Entry 7BV4 (X-ray diffraction, 2.00 A resolution); this record covers chains A and C.

# Chain A
Protein: Gamma-aminobutyric acid receptor-associated protein
From: Homo sapiens
Reference sequence: O95166 (GBRAP_HUMAN); residue numbers follow UniProt; this construct covers 1-117
Amino-acid sequence (117 residues; numbered 1 to 117; the number before each row is that of its first residue):
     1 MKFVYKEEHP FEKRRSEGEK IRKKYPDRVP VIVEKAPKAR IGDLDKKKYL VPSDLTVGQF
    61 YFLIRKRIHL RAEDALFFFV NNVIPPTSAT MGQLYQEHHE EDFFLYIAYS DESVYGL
Not modelled in the structure: 113-117
UniProt features mapped onto this chain:
  - region: M1 to R22 (Interaction with beta-tubulin), A36 to I68 (Interaction with GABRG2), K48 to L50 (Interaction with LIR (LC3 nteracting Region) motif of ATG3)
  - site: E17 (Interaction with LIR (LC3 nteracting Region) motif of ATG3), R28 (Interaction with LIR (LC3 nteracting Region) motif of ATG3), G116, L117 (Cleavage)
  - lipidation: G116 (Phosphatidylethanolamine amidated glycine)
  - mutagenesis: K24 (K24Q: No effect on WDFY3-binding. Impaired WDFY3-binding, but no effect on SQSTM1-binding; when associated with H-25 and H-54), Y25 (Y25H: No effect on WDFY3-binding. Impaired WDFY3-binding, but no effect on SQSTM1-binding; when associated with Q-24 and H-54), Y49 to L50 (Inhibits interaction with TECPR2), D54 (D54H: No effect on WDFY3-binding. Impaired WDFY3-binding, but no effect on SQSTM1-binding; when associated with Q-24 and H-25), R67 (R67A: No effect on interaction with TECPR2), G116 (G116A: Impairs localization at the autophagosomal membrane)
From the paper describing this entry:
  - mutagenesis - K47T/L55V/F62K: decreased binding to Syntaxin-17 (chain C)

# Chain C
Protein: Syntaxin-17
From: Homo sapiens
Reference sequence: P56962 (STX17_HUMAN); residues 167-188 here = UniProt positions 167-188
Amino-acid sequence (22 residues; row label = number of the first residue in the row):
   167 NAAESWETLE ADLIELSQLV TD
Not modelled in the structure: 167-168, 184-188
From the paper describing this entry:
  - mutagenesis - D178R: unchanged binding to STX17-SNAP29-VAMP8 SNARE complex

# Chain A / chain C interface
Pairs across the interface (28; chain A residue first):
  H9(A) with E170(C), salt bridge
  K13(A) with A169(C)
  E17(A) with W172(C), hydrogen bond
  K20(A) with W172(C)
  I21(A) with W172(C), hydrophobic
  R28(A) with T174(C), hydrogen bond (side chain-backbone); E176(C), salt bridge
  P30(A) with W172(C), hydrophobic
  K46(A) with E170(C), salt bridge
  K47(A) with E170(C), salt bridge
  K48(A) with E170(C), hydrogen bond (side chain-backbone); S171(C); W172(C); E173(C), hydrogen bond (backbone-backbone)
  Y49(A) with W172(C); E173(C)
  L50(A) with W172(C), hydrophobic; E173(C), hydrogen bond (backbone-backbone); T174(C)
  L55(A) with L182(C), hydrophobic
  Q59(A) with L182(C)
  F62(A) with L182(C), hydrophobic
  L63(A) with D178(C)
  K66(A) with E181(C)
  R67(A) with E173(C), salt bridge; L175(C); D178(C), salt bridge
  F104(A) with W172(C), hydrophobic
Other interface residues (no listed pair), chain A (22 interface residues in all): Y5, P52, F60
Other interface residues (no listed pair), chain C (12 interface residues in all): L179
The authors on this interface:
  - residue pairs: H9(A)-E170(C), E17(A)-W172(C) (hydrogen bond), I21(A)-W172(C) (hydrophobic contact), P30(A)-W172(C) (hydrophobic contact), K47(A)-E170(C), K48(A)-W172(C) (hydrophobic contact), K48(A)-E170(C) (hydrogen bond), K48(A)-E173(C) (backbone contact), L50(A)-W172(C) (hydrophobic contact), L50(A)-E173(C) (backbone contact), F104(A)-W172(C) (hydrophobic contact)
  - interface residues, chain A: Y49(A), V51(A), P52(A), L55(A), F60(A), F62(A), L63(A), K66(A), R67(A)
  - hot spots on chain A (mutagenesis) - K47E, K48E, L55A, L63Q, K66E, R67E: decreased binding to Syntaxin-17 (chain C)
  - interface residues, chain C: E170(C), W172(C), E173(C), L175(C), D178(C), L179(C), E181(C), L182(C)
  - hot spots on chain C (mutagenesis) - E170A, W172Q, D178R, L179Q: decreased binding to Gamma-aminobutyric acid receptor-associated protein (chain A)

# Summary
22 residues of chain A face 12 of chain C across their interface, with 5 hydrogen bonds and 6 salt bridges.
Among the polar pairs are H9(A)-E170(C), R28(A)-E176(C) and K46(A)-E170(C). The paper describes contacts
between H9(A) and E170(C) and K47(A) and E170(C); hydrogen bonds between E17(A) and W172(C) and K48(A) and
E170(C); hydrophobic contacts between I21(A) and W172(C), P30(A) and W172(C) and K48(A) and W172(C) among
others. From the paper: K47T/L55V/F62K, K47E and K48E of chain A, among others, reduce binding to Syntaxin-17
(chain C); interface residues Y49(A), V51(A) and E170(C) among others; 11 substitutions were tested in all.
Here chain A is Gamma-aminobutyric acid receptor-associated protein and chain C is Syntaxin-17, both from Homo
sapiens. Entry 7BV4 (Crystal structure of STX17 LIR region in complex with GABARAP) was determined by X-ray
diffraction together with 7BV6 from the same study.
